PDB entry 7KAI | electron microscopy, 3.20 A resolution | chains C and D of the 7 polymer chains in the assembly

Chain C:
Name: Protein transport protein SSS1
Organism: Saccharomyces cerevisiae BY4741
UniProtKB: P35179 (SC61G_YEAST); residues 1-80 here = UniProt positions 1-80
Sequence (80 residues; each row starts with the number of its first residue):
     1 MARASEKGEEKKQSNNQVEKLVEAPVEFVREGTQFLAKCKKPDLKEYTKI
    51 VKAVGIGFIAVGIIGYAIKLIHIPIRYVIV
Disordered / not traced: 1-25

Chain D:
Name: Protein translocation protein SEC63
Organism: Saccharomyces cerevisiae BY4741
UniProtKB: P14906 (SEC63_YEAST); residues 2-663 here = UniProt positions 2-663
Sequence (694 residues; numbered -13 to 680; the number before each row is that of its first residue; numbers below 1 keep their minus sign (Gly-13 is residue -13)):
   -13 GGSGGSGGSGGSGGSPTNYEYDEASETWPSFILTGLLMVVGPMTLLQIYQ
    37 IFFGANAEDGNSGKSKEFNEEVFKNLNEEYTSDEIKQFRRKFDKNSNKKS
    87 KIWSRRNIIIIVGWILVAILLQRINSNDAIKDAATKLFDPYEILGISTSA
   137 SDRDIKSAYRKLSVKFHPDKLAKGLTPDEKSVMEETYVQITKAYESLTDE
   187 LVRQNYLKYGHPDGPQSTSHGIALPRFLVDGSASPLLVVCYVALLGLILP
   237 YFVSRWWARTQSYTKKGIHNVTASNFVSNLVNYKPSEIVTTDLILHWLSF
   287 AHEFKQFFPDLQPTDFEKLLQDHINRRDSGKLNNAKFRIVAKCHSLLHGL
   337 LDIACGFRNLDIALGAINTFKCIVQAVPLTPNCQILQLPNVDKEHFITKT
   387 GDIHTLGKLFTLEDAKIGEVLGIKDQAKLNETLRVASHIPNLKIIKADFL
   437 VPGENQVTPSSTPYISLKVLVRSAKQPLIPTSLIPEENLTEPQDFESQRD
   487 PFAMMSKQPLVPYSFAPFFPTKRRGSWCCLVSSQKDGKILQTPIIIEKLS
   537 YKNLNDDKDFFDKRIKMDLTKHEKFDINDWEIGTIKIPLGQPAPETVGDF
   587 FFRVIVKSTDYFTTDLDITMNMKVRDSPAVEQVEVYSEEDDEYSTDDDET
   637 ESDDESDASDYTDIDTDTEAEDDESPEAGGATTASGTGENLYFQ
Disordered / not traced: -13 to 3, 37-53, 79-92, 116-201, 613-680
Construct notes: expression tag (-13 to 1, 664-680)
Curated features (UniProtKB/Swiss-Prot):
  - modified residue: Ser512 (Phosphoserine)
  - mutagenesis: Ala179 (A179T: Temperature-sensitive), Pro426 (P426L: Temperature-sensitive), Ile431 (I431N: Temperature-sensitive), Pro503 (P503A: Temperature-sensitive), Gly511 (G511R: Temperature-sensitive), Thr652 (T652A: Abolishes interaction with SEC62; defect in protein translocation), Thr654 (T654A: Abolishes interaction with SEC62; defect in protein translocation)
Reported in the primary citation:
  - mutagenesis - E440R/F481S: unchanged growth
  - mutagenesis - E440R/F481S: decreased growth in response to pore-mutant (PM) Sec61alpha

Chain C / chain D interface:
Residue-residue contacts (12; chain C residue first):
  Tyr66(C) - Phe17(D)
  Leu70(C) - Phe17(D)  hydrophobic
  His72(C) - Tyr227(D)
  Ile73(C) - Tyr7(D)
  Pro74(C) - Tyr7(D)
  Pro74(C) - Val215(D)  hydrophobic
  Pro74(C) - Leu223(D)  hydrophobic
  Ile75(C) - Tyr227(D)  hydrophobic
  Tyr77(C) - Tyr7(D)
  Tyr77(C) - Val215(D)  hydrophobic
  Val78(C) - Val215(D)  hydrophobic
  Ile79(C) - Val224(D)  hydrophobic
Also at the interface, not in a pair above, chain D (11 interface residues in all): Tyr5, Ile208, Leu210, Leu214, Ser220

Summary:
Chain C and chain D form an interface of 9 and 11 residues respectively. Curated annotation (UniProt) lists 7
mutagenesis sites on chain D. From the paper: E440R/F481S of chain D reduce growth in response to pore-mutant
(PM) Sec61alpha; E440R/F481S of chain D leave growth unchanged.
Chain C is Protein transport protein SSS1 and chain D is Protein translocation protein SEC63, both from
Saccharomyces cerevisiae BY4741; the structure, Cryo-EM structure of the Sec complex from S. cerevisiae,
wild-type, class with Sec62, conformation 1 (C1), was determined by electron microscopy (same publication as
7KAH, 7KAJ, 7KAK, 7KAL, 7KAM, 7KAN and 8 further entries).
